PDB entry 1RTT | X-ray diffraction, 1.28 A resolution | chain A

[Chain A]
Name: conserved hypothetical protein
From: Pseudomonas aeruginosa
Reference sequence: Q9I4D4 (Q9I4D4_PSEAE); residues 4-183 here correspond to UniProt positions 2-181 (UniProt number = residue number - 2)
Sequence (193 residues; row label = number of the first residue in the row):
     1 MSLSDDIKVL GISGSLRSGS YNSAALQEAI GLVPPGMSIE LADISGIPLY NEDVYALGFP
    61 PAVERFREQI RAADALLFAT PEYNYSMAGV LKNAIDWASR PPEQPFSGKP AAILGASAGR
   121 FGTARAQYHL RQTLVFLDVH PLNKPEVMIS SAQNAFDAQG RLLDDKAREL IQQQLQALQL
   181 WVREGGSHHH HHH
Not modelled in the structure: 1-6, 181-193
Differences from the reference sequence: cloning artifact (1-3); expression tag (184-193)
UniProt features mapped onto this chain:
  - binding site (FMN): S15 to N22, Y83 to Y85
  - binding site (NAD(+)): S117 to A124
From the paper describing this entry:
  - binding site for sulfate ion: S15, R17, S20, N22
  - conformationally variable residues: Y85

[Overview]
From UniProt: 11 FMN-binding residues and 8 NAD+-binding residues. From the paper: a binding site for sulfate
ion at S15, R17 and S20 among others; conformational variability at Y85.
Chain A is conserved hypothetical protein (Pseudomonas aeruginosa); the structure, Crystal structure
determination of a putative NADH-dependent reductase using sulfur anomalous signal, was determined by X-ray
diffraction.
